Entry 6V8S (X-ray diffraction, 2.10 A resolution); this record covers chain A.

Chain A:
Protein: Ara h 8 allergen isoform
Source organism: Arachis hypogaea
UniProt: B0YIU5 (B0YIU5_ARAHY); residue numbers follow UniProt; this construct covers 1-153
Chain sequence (153 residues; each row starts with the number of its first residue):
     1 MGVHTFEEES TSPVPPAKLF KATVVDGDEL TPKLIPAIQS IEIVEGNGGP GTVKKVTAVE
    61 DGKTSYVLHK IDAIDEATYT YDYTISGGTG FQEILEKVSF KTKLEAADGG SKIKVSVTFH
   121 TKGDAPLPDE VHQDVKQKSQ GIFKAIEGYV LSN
Unresolved in the structure: 1
Small-molecule neighbours:
  - 8-anilino-1-naphthalene sulfonate (2AN), molecule 1: F6, E8, S10, Y83, F100, V115, V117, F119, H132, V135, K136, S139, Q140, F143, K144
  - 8-anilino-1-naphthalene sulfonate (2AN), molecule 2: K33, L34, A145, G148, Y149, S152
  - 8-anilino-1-naphthalene sulfonate (2AN), molecule 3: I38, V56, T57, A58, E60, S65, Y66, V67, I85, G90, F91, Q92, F100, D134, V135, K138, S139, I142
  - 8-anilino-1-naphthalene sulfonate (2AN), molecule 4: I94, D124, A125, P126, P128
  - 8-anilino-1-naphthalene sulfonate (2AN), molecule 5: D134, Q137, K138, G141

Overview:
Ligands of chain A: 5 copies of 8-anilino-1-naphthalene sulfonate.
Chain A is Ara h 8 allergen isoform (Arachis hypogaea); the structure, Crystal structure of Ara h 8.0201, was
determined by X-ray diffraction together with 6V8H, 6V8J, 6V8M and 6AWR from the same study.
